PDB entry 8BDE | X-ray diffraction, 1.90 A resolution | chains A and F of the 6 polymer chains in the assembly

[Chain A]
Protein: Tubulin alpha-1B chain
Organism: Bos taurus
UniProtKB: P81947 (TBA1B_BOVIN); residues 1-451 here = UniProt positions 1-451
Amino-acid sequence (451 residues; row label = number of the first residue in the row):
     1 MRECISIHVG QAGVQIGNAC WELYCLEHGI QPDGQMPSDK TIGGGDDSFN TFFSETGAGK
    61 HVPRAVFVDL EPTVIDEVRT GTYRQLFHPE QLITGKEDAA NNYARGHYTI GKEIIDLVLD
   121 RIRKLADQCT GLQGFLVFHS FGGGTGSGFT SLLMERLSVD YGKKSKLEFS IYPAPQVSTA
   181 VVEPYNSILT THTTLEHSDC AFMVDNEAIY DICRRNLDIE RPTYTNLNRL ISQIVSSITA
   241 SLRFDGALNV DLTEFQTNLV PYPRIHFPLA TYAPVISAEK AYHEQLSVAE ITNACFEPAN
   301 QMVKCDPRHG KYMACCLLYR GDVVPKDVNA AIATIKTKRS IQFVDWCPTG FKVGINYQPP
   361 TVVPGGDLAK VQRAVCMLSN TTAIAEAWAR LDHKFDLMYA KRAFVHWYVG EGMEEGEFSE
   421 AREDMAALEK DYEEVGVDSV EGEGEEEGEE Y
Not modelled in the structure: 281-283, 438-451
Metal / ion sites: Ca2+: Asp39, Thr41, Gly44, Glu55
Ligand contacts: GTP (guanosine-5'-triphosphate): Val9, Gly10, Gln11, Ala12, Gln15, Ile16, Asp69, Asp98, Ala99, Ala100, Asn101, Ser140, Gly142, Gly143, Gly144, Thr145, Gly146, Ile171, Pro173, Val177, Ser178, Thr179, Glu183, Asn206, Tyr224, Leu227, Asn228, Ile231

[Chain F]
Protein: Tubulin beta-2B chain
Organism: Gallus gallus
UniProtKB: E1BQ43 (E1BQ43_CHICK); residues 1-378 here = UniProt positions 1-378
Amino-acid sequence (384 residues; numbered 1 to 384; the number before each row is that of its first residue):
     1 MYTFVVRDEN SSVYAEVSRL LLATGQWKRL RKDNPRFNLM LGERNRLPFG RLGHEPGLVQ
    61 LVNYYRGADK LCRKASLVKL IKTSPELSES CTWFPESYVI YPTNLKTPVA PAQNGIRHLI
   121 NNTRTDEREV FLAAYNRRRE GREGNVWIAK SSAGAKGEGI LISSEASELL DFIDEQGQVH
   181 VIQKYLEKPL LLEPGHRKFD IRSWVLVDHL YNIYLYREGV LRTSSEPYNS ANFQDKTCHL
   241 TNHCIQKEYS KNYGRYEEGN EMFFEEFNQY LMDALNTTLE NSILLQIKHI IRSCLMCIEP
   301 AISTKHLHYQ SFQLFGFDFM VDEELKVWLI EVNGAPACAQ KLYAELCQGI VDVAISSVFP
   361 LADTGQKTSQ PTSIFIKLHH HHHH
Not modelled in the structure: 103-125, 139-143, 152-158, 249, 363-372, 381-384
Sequence notes: expression tag (379-384)
Metal / ion sites: Mg2+: Glu331, Asn333 (together with AMP-PCP)
Ligand contacts: AMP-PCP (ACP; phosphomethylphosphonic acid adenylate ester): Lys74, Ile148, Lys150, Gln183, Lys184, Tyr185, Leu186, Lys198, Asp200, Arg202, Arg222, His239, Leu240, Thr241, Asn242, Asp318, Met320, Ile330, Glu331, Asn333

[How chain A and chain F interact]
Contacting residue pairs (23):
  Glu207(A) with His54(F), salt bridge
  Glu297(A) with His306(F)
  Pro298(A) with Leu307(F), hydrophobic
  Lys304(A) with His54(F); His308(F)
  Cys305(A) with His308(F)
  Asp306(A) with Arg66(F); Leu307(F)
  Arg308(A) with Pro300(F), hydrogen bond (side chain-backbone); Ala301(F), hydrogen bond (side chain-backbone); Ile302(F); Ser303(F), hydrogen bond (side chain-backbone); Leu307(F)
  His309(A) with Arg66(F), hydrogen bond (side chain-backbone); Gly67(F); Ala301(F)
  Ser340(A) with Ala301(F)
  Glu386(A) with Gly50(F); Arg66(F), salt bridge
  Arg390(A) with Gly50(F); His54(F)
  His393(A) with Arg51(F)
  Glu433(A) with Arg46(F), salt bridge
Other interface residues (no listed pair), chain A (17 interface residues in all): Pro175, Gln176, Ala299, Lys338
Other interface residues (no listed pair), chain F (15 interface residues in all): Gly53, Pro56

[In short]
17 residues of chain A face 15 of chain F across their interface, with 4 hydrogen bonds and 3 salt bridges.
Polar contacts include Glu207(A)-His54(F), Glu386(A)-Arg66(F) and Glu433(A)-Arg46(F). Chain A binds GTP.
Ligands of chain F: AMP-PCP.
Chain A is Tubulin alpha-1B chain (Bos taurus) and chain F is Tubulin beta-2B chain (Gallus gallus); the
structure, Tubulin-baccatin III complex, was determined by X-ray diffraction, deposited together with 8BDF and
8BDG.
